1YEO - chains A and C of the 4 polymer chains in the assembly; structure by X-ray diffraction, 2.22 A resolution.

Chain A (and C):
Name: Hemoglobin alpha chain
Source organism: Homo sapiens
Notes: chain C of this document is another copy of the same molecule, construct and numbering; everything in this record applies to it too
UniProt: P69905 (HBA_HUMAN); numbering as in UniProt (aligned over 1-141)
Amino-acid sequence (141 residues; numbered 1 to 141; the number before each row is that of its first residue):
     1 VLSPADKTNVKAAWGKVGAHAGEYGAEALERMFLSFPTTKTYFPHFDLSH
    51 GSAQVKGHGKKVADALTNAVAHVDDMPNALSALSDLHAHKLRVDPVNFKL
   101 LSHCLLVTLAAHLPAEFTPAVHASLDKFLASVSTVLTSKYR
Metal / ion sites: heme Fe: His-87 (together with oxygen molecule)
Small-molecule neighbours: heme / oxygen molecule: Leu-29, Met-32, Thr-39, Tyr-42, Phe-43, His-45, Phe-46, His-58, Lys-61, Val-62, Ala-65, Leu-66, Leu-83, Leu-86, His-87, Leu-91, Val-93, Asn-97, Phe-98, Leu-101, Val-132, Leu-136
UniProt features mapped onto this chain:
  - site: Lys-61 (Not glycated)
  - natural variant: Asp-6 (A6D: In J-Toronto; this construct carries the variant), Ala-13 (A13D: In J-Paris 1/J-Aljezur), Glu-27 (A27E: In Shenyang; this construct carries the variant), Lys-61 (K61N: In Zambia; deletion: In Clinic), Asp-64 (A64D: In Pontoise; this construct carries the variant), Asp-75 (D75A: In Lille; D75G: In Chapel Hill; D75N: In G-Pest), Ala-111 (A111D: In Petah Tikva)

How chain A and chain C interact:
Contacting residue pairs (4; chain A residue first):
  Asp-126(A) with Arg-141(C), salt bridge
  Lys-127(A) with Arg-141(C)
  Arg-141(A) with Asp-126(C), salt bridge; Lys-127(C)
Also at the interface, not in a pair above, chain A (4 interface residues in all): Ala-130
Also at the interface, not in a pair above, chain C (5 interface residues in all): Ala-123, Ala-130

Summary:
The interface between chain A and chain C involves 4 residues on one side and 5 on the other, with 2 salt
bridges. Its one salt-bridged contact is Asp-126(A)/Arg-141(C). Ligands of chain A: heme / oxygen molecule.
Both chains are Hemoglobin alpha chain (Homo sapiens). Entry 1YEO (T-To-T(High) quaternary transitions in
human hemoglobin: betaW37A OXY (10 test sets)) was determined by X-ray diffraction, deposited together with
1XXT, 1XY0, 1XZ5, 1XZ7, 1XZU, 1XZV and 45 further entries.
